6HV9 - chains 5 and 2 of the 16 polymer chains in the assembly; structure by electron microscopy, 4.98 A resolution (low resolution: residue-level contacts below are approximate; hydrogen-bond / salt-bridge calls are withheld).

== Chain 5 ==
Protein: DNA replication licensing factor MCM5
Source organism: Saccharomyces cerevisiae
Notes: EC 3.6.4.12
UniProt: A0A6A5PUY8 (A0A6A5PUY8_YEASX); residue numbers follow UniProt; this construct covers 1-775
Chain sequence (775 residues; numbered 1 to 775; the number before each row is that of its first residue):
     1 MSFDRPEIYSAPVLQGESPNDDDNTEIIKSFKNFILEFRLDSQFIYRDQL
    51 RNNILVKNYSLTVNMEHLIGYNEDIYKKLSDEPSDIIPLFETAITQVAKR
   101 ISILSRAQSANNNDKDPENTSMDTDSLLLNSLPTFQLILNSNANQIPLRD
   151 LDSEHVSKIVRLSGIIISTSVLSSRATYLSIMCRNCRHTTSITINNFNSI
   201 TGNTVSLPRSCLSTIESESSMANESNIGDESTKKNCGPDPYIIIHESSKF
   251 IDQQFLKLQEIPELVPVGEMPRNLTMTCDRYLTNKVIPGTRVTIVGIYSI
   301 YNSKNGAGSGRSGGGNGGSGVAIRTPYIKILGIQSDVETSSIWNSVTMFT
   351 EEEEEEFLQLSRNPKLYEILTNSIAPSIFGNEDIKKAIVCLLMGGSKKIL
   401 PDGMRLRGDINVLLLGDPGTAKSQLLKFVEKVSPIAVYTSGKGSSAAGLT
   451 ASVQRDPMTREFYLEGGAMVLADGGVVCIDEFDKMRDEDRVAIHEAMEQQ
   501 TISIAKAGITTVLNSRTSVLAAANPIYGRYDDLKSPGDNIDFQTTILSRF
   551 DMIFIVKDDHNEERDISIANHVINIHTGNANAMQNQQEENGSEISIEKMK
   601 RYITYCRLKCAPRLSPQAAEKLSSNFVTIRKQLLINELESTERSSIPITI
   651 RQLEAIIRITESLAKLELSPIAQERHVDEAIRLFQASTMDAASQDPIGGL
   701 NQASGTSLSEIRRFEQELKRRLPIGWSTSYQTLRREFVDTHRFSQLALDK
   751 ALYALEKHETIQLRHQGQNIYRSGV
Unresolved in the structure: 1-22, 106-129, 141-151, 199-202, 216-234, 268, 305-319, 337-350, 450, 456, 583, 641-646, 694-715, 740, 754-758
Small-molecule neighbours:
  - ATP-gamma-S (AGS; phosphothiophosphoric acid-adenylate ester), molecule 1: Ser-377, Asp-417, Pro-418, Gly-419, Thr-420, Ala-421, Lys-422, Ser-423, Gln-424, Ala-523, Asn-524, Ile-568
  - ATP-gamma-S (AGS), molecule 2: Leu-406, Arg-407, His-494, Glu-498, Gln-499, Arg-549, Ile-650, Arg-651, Glu-654

== Chain 2 ==
Protein: DNA replication licensing factor MCM2
Source organism: Saccharomyces cerevisiae
Notes: EC 3.6.4.12
UniProt: A0A6A5Q1S9 (A0A6A5Q1S9_YEASX); residue numbers follow UniProt; this construct covers 1-868
Chain sequence (868 residues; each row starts with the number of its first residue):
     1 MSDNRRRRREEDDSDSENELPPSSPQQHFRGGMNPVSSPIGSPDMINPEG
    51 DDNEVDDVPDIDEVEEQMNEVDLMDDNMYEDYAADHNRDRYDPDQVDDRE
   101 QQELSLSERRRIDAQLNERDRLLRNVAYIDDEDEEQEGAAQLDEMGLPVQ
   151 RRRRRRQYEDLENSDDDLLSDMDIDPLREELTLESLSNVKANSYSEWITQ
   201 PNVSRTIARELKSFLLEYTDETGRSVYGARIRTLGEMNSESLEVNYRHLA
   251 ESKAILALFLAKCPEEMLKIFDLVAMEATELHYPDYARIHSEIHVRISDF
   301 PTIYSLRELRESNLSSLVRVTGVVTRRTGVFPQLKYVKFNCLKCGSILGP
   351 FFQDSNEEIRISFCTNCKSKGPFRVNGEKTVYRNYQRVTLQEAPGTVPPG
   401 RLPRHREVILLADLVDVSKPGEEVEVTGIYKNNYDGNLNAKNGFPVFATI
   451 IEANSIKRREGNTANEGEEGLDVFSWTEEEEREFRKISRDRGIIDKIISS
   501 MAPSIYGHRDIKTAVACSLFGGVPKNVNGKHSIRGDINVLLLGDPGTAKS
   551 QILKYVEKTAHRAVFATGQGASAVGLTASVRKDPITKEWTLEGGALVLAD
   601 KGVCLIDEFDKMNDQDRTSIHEAMEQQSISISKAGIVTTLQARCSIIAAA
   651 NPNGGRYNSTLPLAQNVSLTEPILSRFDILCVVRDLVDEEADERLATFVV
   701 DSHVRSHPENDEDREGEELKNNGESAIEQGEDEINEQLNARQRRLQRQRK
   751 KEEEISPIPQELLMKYIHYARTKIYPKLHQMDMDKVSRVYADLRRESIST
   801 GSFPITVRHLESILRIAESFAKMRLSEFVSSYDLDRAIKVVVDSFVDAQK
   851 VSVRRQLRRSFAIYTLGH
Unresolved in the structure: 1-200, 298-310, 340-341, 362-371, 438-446, 461-476, 573, 583-591, 634, 705-755, 802-804, 865-868
Small-molecule neighbours: ATP-gamma-S (AGS; phosphothiophosphoric acid-adenylate ester): Ile-533, Arg-534, His-621, Glu-625, Arg-676, Arg-808

== Interface between chain 5 and chain 2 ==
Pairs across the interface (71; chain 5 residue first):
  Gln-259(5) / Thr-638(2)
  Pro-262(5) / Thr-639(2)
  Met-270(5) / Glu-592(2)
  Met-270(5) / Gly-593(2)
  Met-270(5) / Leu-640(2)
  Ile-300(5) / Pro-332(2)
  Val-321(5) / Tyr-385(2)
  Ala-322(5) / Pro-332(2)
  Arg-324(5) / Phe-331(2)
  Pro-376(5) / Lys-530(2)
  Ser-377(5) / His-531(2)
  Pro-418(5) / Glu-671(2)
  Pro-418(5) / Pro-672(2)
  Gly-419(5) / Val-807(2)
  Ser-423(5) / Gln-626(2)
  Gln-424(5) / His-531(2)
  Lys-427(5) / Gln-626(2)
  Phe-428(5) / Lys-530(2)
  Thr-439(5) / Ser-630(2)
  Ser-440(5) / Glu-622(2)
  Ser-440(5) / Ser-628(2)
  Ser-440(5) / Ile-629(2)
  Ser-440(5) / Ser-630(2)
  Gly-441(5) / Ser-630(2)
  Gly-441(5) / Ile-631(2)
  Lys-442(5) / Ser-630(2)
  Lys-442(5) / Ile-631(2)
  Lys-442(5) / Ser-632(2)
  Gly-443(5) / Ile-629(2)
  Gly-443(5) / Ser-630(2)
  Gly-443(5) / Ile-631(2)
  Ser-444(5) / Ala-578(2)
  Ser-444(5) / Ile-629(2)
  Ser-444(5) / Ser-630(2)
  Ser-444(5) / Ile-631(2)
  Ser-445(5) / Ala-578(2)
  Ser-445(5) / Ile-629(2)
  Ser-445(5) / Leu-640(2)
  Ala-446(5) / Ile-636(2)
  Ala-446(5) / Val-637(2)
  Ala-446(5) / Thr-638(2)
  Ala-447(5) / Ile-631(2)
  Ala-447(5) / Ser-632(2)
  Ala-447(5) / Lys-633(2)
  Ala-447(5) / Ile-636(2)
  Ala-447(5) / Val-637(2)
  Ala-447(5) / Thr-638(2)
  Gly-448(5) / Ile-631(2)
  Gly-448(5) / Lys-633(2)
  Gly-448(5) / Ile-636(2)
  Gly-448(5) / Val-637(2)
  Leu-449(5) / Ser-632(2)
  Gly-467(5) / Val-637(2)
  Lys-484(5) / Thr-618(2)
  Lys-484(5) / His-621(2)
  Arg-486(5) / Ser-632(2)
  Glu-488(5) / Ser-632(2)
  Asp-489(5) / Ser-632(2)
  His-560(5) / Ile-798(2)
  Glu-562(5) / Arg-795(2)
  Asp-565(5) / Tyr-790(2)
  Asp-565(5) / Arg-794(2)
  Ile-566(5) / Ala-791(2)
  Ile-573(5) / Met-783(2)
  Ile-573(5) / Leu-810(2)
  Ile-575(5) / His-531(2)
  His-576(5) / Lys-525(2)
  His-576(5) / Ile-533(2)
  His-576(5) / Leu-814(2)
  Thr-577(5) / Leu-778(2)
  Thr-577(5) / His-779(2)
Interface residues without a listed pair, chain 5 (54 interface residues in all): Glu-82, Glu-263, Val-267, Glu-269, Pro-326, Glu-465, Leu-471, Asp-480, Asn-524, Tyr-527, Arg-529, Ala-569, Asn-570, Val-572, Gly-578
Interface residues without a listed pair, chain 2 (51 interface residues in all): Val-330, Leu-334, Glu-378, Lys-419, Ser-579, Val-597, Gly-635, Arg-643, Thr-670, Gln-780, Asp-784, Arg-808, Glu-811

== Summary ==
54 residues of chain 5 face 51 of chain 2 across their interface. One ATP-gamma-S molecule is bound between
chain 5 and chain 2. Ligands of chain 5: ATP-gamma-S.
Here chain 5 is DNA replication licensing factor MCM5 and chain 2 is DNA replication licensing factor MCM2,
both from Saccharomyces cerevisiae. Entry 6HV9 (S. cerevisiae CMG-Pol epsilon-DNA) was determined by electron
microscopy together with 6HV8 from the same study.
